3RWC - chains A and C of the 3 polymer chains in the assembly; structure by X-ray diffraction, 2.50 A resolution.

[Chain A]
Name: Major histocompatibility complex class I
Source organism: Macaca mulatta
Reference sequence: Q9GJ77 (Q9GJ77_MACMU); residues 1-276 here correspond to UniProt positions 24-299 (UniProt number = residue number + 23)
Amino-acid sequence (276 residues; numbered 1 to 276; the number before each row is that of its first residue):
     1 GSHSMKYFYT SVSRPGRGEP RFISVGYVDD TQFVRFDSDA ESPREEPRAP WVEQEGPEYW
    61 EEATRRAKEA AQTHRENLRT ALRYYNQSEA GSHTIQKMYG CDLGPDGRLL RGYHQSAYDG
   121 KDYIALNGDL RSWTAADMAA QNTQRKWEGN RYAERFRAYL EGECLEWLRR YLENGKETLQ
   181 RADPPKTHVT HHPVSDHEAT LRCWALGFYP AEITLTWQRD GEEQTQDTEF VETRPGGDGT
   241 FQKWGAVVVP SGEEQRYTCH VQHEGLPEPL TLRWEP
Disulfides: C101-C164, C203-C259

[Chain C]
Name: Nef IW9 peptide from Protein Nef
Reference sequence: Q5QGG3 (Q5QGG3_SIVCZ); residues 1-9 here correspond to UniProt positions 165-173 (UniProt number = residue number + 164)
Amino-acid sequence (9 residues; row label = number of the first residue in the row):
     1 IRYPKTFGW

[Chain A / chain C interface]
Contacting residue pairs - 45 pairs, chain A then chain C:
  M5(A) - I1(C)
  Y7(A) - I1(C)  hydrogen bond (side chain-backbone)
  Y7(A) - R2(C)
  Y9(A) - R2(C)  hydrogen bond
  S24(A) - R2(C)  hydrogen bond
  F36(A) - R2(C)
  E45(A) - R2(C)  salt bridge
  A63(A) - R2(C)
  R66(A) - I1(C)
  R66(A) - R2(C)  hydrogen bond (side chain-backbone)
  R66(A) - P4(C)
  A67(A) - R2(C)
  E69(A) - P4(C)
  E69(A) - T6(C)  hydrogen bond
  A70(A) - T6(C)
  T73(A) - T6(C)
  T73(A) - F7(C)
  N77(A) - F7(C)  hydrogen bond (side chain-backbone)
  N77(A) - G8(C)
  N77(A) - W9(C)  hydrogen bond (side chain-backbone)
  T80(A) - W9(C)
  Y84(A) - W9(C)  hydrogen bond (side chain-backbone)
  I95(A) - W9(C)  hydrophobic
  K97(A) - T6(C)
  Y99(A) - R2(C)
  Y99(A) - Y3(C)  hydrogen bond (side chain-backbone)
  H114(A) - F7(C)
  Y118(A) - W9(C)  hydrophobic
  Y123(A) - W9(C)  hydrophobic
  T143(A) - W9(C)  hydrogen bond (side chain-backbone)
  K146(A) - W9(C)  hydrogen bond (side chain-backbone)
  W147(A) - F7(C)  hydrophobic
  W147(A) - G8(C)  hydrogen bond (side chain-backbone)
  W147(A) - W9(C)
  Y152(A) - K5(C)
  Y152(A) - F7(C)  hydrophobic
  R155(A) - Y3(C)  hydrogen bond (backbone-side chain)
  F156(A) - Y3(C)
  Y159(A) - I1(C)  hydrogen bond (side chain-backbone)
  Y159(A) - R2(C)
  Y159(A) - Y3(C)  hydrophobic
  E163(A) - I1(C)
  E163(A) - P4(C)
  W167(A) - I1(C)
  Y171(A) - I1(C)  hydrogen bond (side chain-backbone)
Interface residues without a listed pair, chain A (37 interface residues in all): Y59, H74, A81, S116, A117, W133

[Overview]
The interface between chain A and chain C involves 37 residues on one side and 9 on the other; the contacts
include 15 hydrogen bonds and 1 salt bridge. Polar pairs include E45(A)-R2(C), Y7(A)-I1(C) and Y9(A)-R2(C).
Chain A is Major histocompatibility complex class I (Macaca mulatta) and chain C is Nef IW9 peptide from
Protein Nef; the structure, Crystal structure of rhesus macaque MHC class I molecule Mamu-B*17-IW9, was
determined by X-ray diffraction, deposited together with 3RWD, 3RWE, 3RWF, 3RWG, 3RWH, 3RWI and 3RWJ.
